9LVX - chains A and B of the 4 polymer chains in the assembly; structure by X-ray diffraction, 2.70 A resolution.

# Chain A
Protein: Insulin A chain
Organism: Homo sapiens
Reference sequence: P01308 (INS_HUMAN); residues 1-21 here correspond to UniProt positions 90-110 (UniProt number = residue number + 89)
Chain sequence (21 residues; each row starts with the number of its first residue):
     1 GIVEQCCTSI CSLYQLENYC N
Cystine bridges: Cys-6/Cys-11
Ligand contacts: phenol (IPH): Cys-6, Cys-7, Ser-9, Ile-10, Cys-11

# Chain B
Protein: Insulin B chain
Organism: Homo sapiens
Reference sequence: P01308 (INS_HUMAN); residues 1-29 here correspond to UniProt positions 25-53 (UniProt number = residue number + 24)
Chain sequence (29 residues; row label = number of the first residue in the row):
     1 FVNQHLCGSH LVEALYLVCG ERGFFYTPK
Glycans and other covalent adducts: myristic acid (MYR) linked to Lys-29
Bound ions: Zn2+ near His-10 (its only coordinating residue here)
Ligand contacts: phenol (IPH): Val-2, His-5, Cys-7, His-10, Leu-11, Ala-14

# Interface between chain A and chain B
Cross-chain cystine bridges: Cys-7(A)/Cys-7(B), Cys-20(A)/Cys-19(B)
Pairs across the interface (22):
  Ile-2(A) / Leu-11(B)  hydrophobic
  Ile-2(A) / Leu-15(B)  hydrophobic
  Ile-2(A) / Tyr-26(B)  hydrophobic
  Val-3(A) / Gln-4(B)
  Val-3(A) / Tyr-26(B)
  Val-3(A) / Pro-28(B)  hydrophobic
  Cys-6(A) / Leu-11(B)  hydrophobic
  Cys-7(A) / Cys-7(B)  disulfide
  Cys-7(A) / Leu-11(B)  hydrophobic
  Leu-13(A) / Val-18(B)  hydrophobic
  Leu-16(A) / Ala-14(B)  hydrophobic
  Leu-16(A) / Leu-15(B)  hydrophobic
  Tyr-19(A) / Phe-24(B)
  Tyr-19(A) / Phe-25(B)  hydrogen bond (backbone-backbone)
  Cys-20(A) / Cys-19(B)  disulfide
  Cys-20(A) / Arg-22(B)
  Cys-20(A) / Gly-23(B)
  Cys-20(A) / Phe-25(B)
  Asn-21(A) / Arg-22(B)  hydrogen bond (backbone-side chain)
  Asn-21(A) / Gly-23(B)  hydrogen bond (backbone-backbone)
  Asn-21(A) / Phe-24(B)
  Asn-21(A) / Phe-25(B)
Also at the interface, not in a pair above, chain A (12 interface residues in all): Glu-4, Glu-17, Asn-18
Also at the interface, not in a pair above, chain B (14 interface residues in all): Gly-8

# Summary
Chain A and chain B form an interface of 12 and 14 residues respectively, with 2 disulfide bonds and 3
hydrogen bonds. Polar contacts include Asn-21(A)/Arg-22(B), Tyr-19(A)/Phe-25(B) and Asn-21(A)/Gly-23(B).
Phenol is bound between chain A and chain B. Covalently linked myristic acid: at Lys-29(B).
Here chain A is Insulin A chain and chain B is Insulin B chain, both from Homo sapiens. Entry 9LVX (di-hexamer
form of insulin detemir at ambient temperature) was determined by X-ray diffraction.
